3Q3H - chain A; structure by X-ray diffraction, 2.25 A resolution.

== Chain A ==
Molecule: HMW1C-like glycosyltransferase
Source organism: Actinobacillus pleuropneumoniae serovar 1
UniProt: E0EAD4 (E0EAD4_ACTPL); residue numbers follow UniProt; this construct covers 1-620
Sequence (631 residues; each row starts with the number of its first residue; numbers below 1 keep their minus sign (Met-10 is residue -10)):
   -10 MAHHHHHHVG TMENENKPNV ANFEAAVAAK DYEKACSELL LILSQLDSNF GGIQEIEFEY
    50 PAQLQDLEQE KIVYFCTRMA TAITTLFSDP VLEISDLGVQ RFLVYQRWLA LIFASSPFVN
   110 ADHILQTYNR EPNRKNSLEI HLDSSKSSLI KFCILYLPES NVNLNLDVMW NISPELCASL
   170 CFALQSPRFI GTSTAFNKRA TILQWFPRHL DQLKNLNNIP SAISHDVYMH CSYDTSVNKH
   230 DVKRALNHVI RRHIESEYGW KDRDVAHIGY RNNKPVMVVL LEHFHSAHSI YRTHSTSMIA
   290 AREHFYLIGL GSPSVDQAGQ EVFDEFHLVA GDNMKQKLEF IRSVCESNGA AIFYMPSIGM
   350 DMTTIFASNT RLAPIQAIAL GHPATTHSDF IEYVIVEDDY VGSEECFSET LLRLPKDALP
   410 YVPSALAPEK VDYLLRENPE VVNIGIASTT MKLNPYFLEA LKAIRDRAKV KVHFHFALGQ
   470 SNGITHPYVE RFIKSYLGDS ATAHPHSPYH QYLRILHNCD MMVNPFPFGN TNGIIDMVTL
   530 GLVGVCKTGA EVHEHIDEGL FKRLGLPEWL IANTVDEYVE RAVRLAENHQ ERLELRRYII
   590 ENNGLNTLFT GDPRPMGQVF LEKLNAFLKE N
Not modelled in the structure: -10 to -1, 620
Differences from the reference sequence: expression tag (-10 to 0)
Ligand contacts: UDP (uridine-5'-diphosphate): Thr438, Lys441, Leu467, Gly468, His495, Ser496, Pro497, Tyr498, Tyr501, Asn519, Thr520, Asn521, Gly522, Asp525
Reported in the primary citation:
  - binding site for UDP: Lys441, Gly468 to Asn471, Pro494, His495 to Pro497, Tyr498 to Tyr501, Asn519 to Gly522, Asp525
  - conformationally variable residues (side-chain flip): Gln469, Asn521
  - mutagenesis - D215A, H277D, K441A, N521A, D525A: abolished catalytic activity
  - mutagenesis - F39A, H219A, H272A, H277A (5% of wild type), Y498A (9% of wild type): decreased catalytic activity
  - mutagenesis - T438A: unchanged catalytic activity

== Summary ==
Bound to chain A: UDP. From the paper: a binding site for UDP at Lys441, Gly468 and Pro494 among others;
D215A, H277D and K441A, among others, abolish catalytic activity; 11 substitutions were tested in all.
Chain A is HMW1C-like glycosyltransferase (Actinobacillus pleuropneumoniae serovar 1); the structure, Crystal
structure of the Actinobacillus pleuropneumoniae HMW1C glycosyltransferase in complex with UDP-GLC, was
determined by X-ray diffraction (same publication as 3Q3E and 3Q3I).
